5R44 - chains B and C of the 5 polymer chains in the assembly; structure by X-ray diffraction, 1.05 A resolution.

== Chain B ==
Protein: Chymotrypsinogen A
From: Bos taurus
Notes: EC 3.4.21.1
Reference sequence: P00766 (CTRA_BOVIN); numbering as in UniProt (aligned over 16-146)
Chain sequence (131 residues; each row starts with the number of its first residue):
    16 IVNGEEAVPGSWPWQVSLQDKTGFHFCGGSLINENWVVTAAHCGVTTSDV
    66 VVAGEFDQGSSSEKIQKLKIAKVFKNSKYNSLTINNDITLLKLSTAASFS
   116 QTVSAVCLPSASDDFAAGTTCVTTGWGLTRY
Curated features (UniProtKB/Swiss-Prot):
  - active site (Charge relay system): His57, Asp102
Cystine bridges: Cys42-Cys58

== Chain C ==
Protein: Chymotrypsinogen A
From: Bos taurus
Notes: EC 3.4.21.1
Reference sequence: P00766 (CTRA_BOVIN); residues 149-245 here = UniProt positions 149-245
Chain sequence (97 residues; numbered 149 to 245; the number before each row is that of its first residue):
   149 ANTPDRLQQASLPLLSNTNCKKYWGTKIKDAMICAGASGVSSCMGDSGGP
   199 LVCKKNGAWTLVGIVSWGSSTCSTSTPGVYARVTALVNWVQQTLAAN
Unresolved in the structure: 149
Curated features (UniProtKB/Swiss-Prot):
  - active site: Ser195 (Charge relay system)
Cystine bridges: Cys168-Cys182, Cys191-Cys220

== How chain B and chain C interact ==
Contacting residue pairs (154; chain B residue first):
  Ile16(B) - Gln156(C)
  Ile16(B) - Ala158(C)  hydrophobic
  Ile16(B) - Ser189(C)
  Ile16(B) - Asp194(C)  hydrogen bond (backbone-side chain)
  Val17(B) - Val188(C)
  Val17(B) - Ser189(C)  hydrogen bond (backbone-backbone)
  Val17(B) - Cys220(C)  hydrophobic
  Val17(B) - Thr222(C)
  Asn18(B) - Gly187(C)  hydrogen bond (side chain-backbone)
  Asn18(B) - Val188(C)
  Asn18(B) - Thr222(C)
  Gly19(B) - Gln157(C)
  Glu20(B) - Gln156(C)
  Glu20(B) - Gln157(C)  hydrogen bond (backbone-backbone)
  Glu21(B) - Arg154(C)  salt bridge
  Glu21(B) - Leu155(C)
  Glu21(B) - Gln156(C)
  Ala22(B) - Leu155(C)  hydrogen bond (backbone-backbone)
  Ala22(B) - Gln157(C)
  Trp27(B) - Gln157(C)  hydrogen bond
  Trp27(B) - Trp207(C)
  Trp29(B) - Trp207(C)  hydrophobic
  Gln30(B) - Leu155(C)
  Gln30(B) - Pro198(C)
  His40(B) - Gly193(C)  hydrogen bond (side chain-backbone)
  Cys42(B) - Ser195(C)  hydrogen bond (side chain-backbone)
  Gly43(B) - Ser195(C)  hydrogen bond (backbone-backbone)
  Gly43(B) - Gly196(C)
  Gly43(B) - Gly197(C)
  Gly44(B) - Gly196(C)
  Gly44(B) - Gly197(C)
  Ser45(B) - Pro198(C)
  Ile47(B) - Leu242(C)  hydrophobic
  Asn48(B) - Leu242(C)
  Trp51(B) - Leu242(C)  hydrophobic
  Trp51(B) - Asn245(C)
  Val53(B) - Gly196(C)
  Val53(B) - Leu209(C)  hydrophobic
  Val53(B) - Ile212(C)  hydrophobic
  Thr54(B) - Gly196(C)
  Thr54(B) - Ile212(C)
  Ala55(B) - Gly196(C)
  Ala55(B) - Ile212(C)
  Ala55(B) - Val213(C)
  His57(B) - Ser195(C)  hydrogen bond
  His57(B) - Ser214(C)
  Cys58(B) - Ser195(C)
  Phe71(B) - Asp153(C)
  Phe71(B) - Arg154(C)
  Phe71(B) - Leu155(C)  hydrogen bond (backbone-backbone)
  Asp72(B) - Asp153(C)
  Asp72(B) - Arg154(C)  salt bridge
  Gln73(B) - Asp153(C)  hydrogen bond (backbone-backbone)
  Gly74(B) - Asp153(C)
  Phe89(B) - Trp237(C)
  Phe89(B) - Thr241(C)
  Phe89(B) - Asn245(C)
  Lys90(B) - Trp237(C)
  Asn91(B) - Leu234(C)
  Asn91(B) - Trp237(C)
  Thr98(B) - Met180(C)
  Ile99(B) - Met180(C)
  Ile99(B) - Ser214(C)
  Asn100(B) - Lys177(C)
  Asn100(B) - Ala179(C)
  Asn100(B) - Met180(C)
  Asn101(B) - Ala179(C)
  Asn101(B) - Leu234(C)
  Asp102(B) - Ser214(C)  hydrogen bond
  Asp102(B) - Ala229(C)
  Ile103(B) - Ile212(C)  hydrophobic
  Ile103(B) - Leu234(C)  hydrophobic
  Ile103(B) - Trp237(C)  hydrophobic
  Ile103(B) - Val238(C)  hydrophobic
  Leu105(B) - Trp237(C)  hydrophobic
  Leu105(B) - Thr241(C)
  Leu105(B) - Leu242(C)  hydrophobic
  Lys107(B) - Asn245(C)  hydrogen bond (side chain-backbone)
  Val121(B) - Val200(C)  hydrophobic
  Val121(B) - Trp207(C)
  Val121(B) - Leu209(C)
  Cys122(B) - Ala206(C)  hydrophobic
  Cys122(B) - Trp207(C)  hydrogen bond (backbone-backbone)
  Cys122(B) - Thr208(C)
  Cys122(B) - Leu209(C)  hydrogen bond (backbone-backbone)
  Leu123(B) - Thr208(C)
  Leu123(B) - Val238(C)  hydrophobic
  Pro124(B) - Thr208(C)
  Pro124(B) - Leu209(C)
  Pro124(B) - Val231(C)
  Pro124(B) - Thr232(C)
  Pro124(B) - Val235(C)
  Ser125(B) - Thr232(C)
  Ala126(B) - Thr232(C)
  Ala126(B) - Val235(C)
  Ala126(B) - Asn236(C)
  Asp128(B) - Lys203(C)
  Asp128(B) - Thr232(C)
  Asp129(B) - Lys203(C)  hydrogen bond (backbone-side chain)
  Phe130(B) - Leu162(C)  hydrophobic
  Phe130(B) - Lys203(C)
  Phe130(B) - Val210(C)  hydrophobic
  Ala131(B) - Leu162(C)
  Ala132(B) - Leu162(C)
  Ala132(B) - Leu163(C)
  Ala132(B) - Ser164(C)
  Gly133(B) - Leu162(C)  hydrogen bond (backbone-backbone)
  Thr134(B) - Leu160(C)
  Thr134(B) - Pro161(C)
  Thr134(B) - Leu162(C)  hydrogen bond (backbone-backbone)
  Thr135(B) - Ser159(C)
  Thr135(B) - Leu160(C)
  Cys136(B) - Ser159(C)
  Cys136(B) - Leu160(C)  hydrogen bond (backbone-backbone)
  Cys136(B) - Leu162(C)  hydrophobic
  Cys136(B) - Val200(C)
  Cys136(B) - Cys201(C)  disulfide
  Val137(B) - Ala158(C)
  Val137(B) - Pro198(C)
  Val137(B) - Leu199(C)
  Val137(B) - Val200(C)  hydrogen bond (backbone-backbone)
  Val137(B) - Trp207(C)  hydrophobic
  Thr138(B) - Gln157(C)
  Thr138(B) - Ala158(C)  hydrogen bond (backbone-backbone)
  Thr138(B) - Leu160(C)
  Thr138(B) - Ser190(C)
  Thr138(B) - Pro198(C)  hydrogen bond (side chain-backbone)
  Thr138(B) - Val213(C)
  Thr139(B) - Gln156(C)
  Thr139(B) - Gln157(C)
  Thr139(B) - Pro198(C)
  Gly140(B) - Leu155(C)
  Gly140(B) - Gln156(C)  hydrogen bond (backbone-backbone)
  Gly140(B) - Asp194(C)
  Trp141(B) - Thr151(C)
  Trp141(B) - Pro152(C)
  Trp141(B) - Asp153(C)  hydrogen bond (side chain-backbone)
  Trp141(B) - Arg154(C)
  Trp141(B) - Leu155(C)
  Trp141(B) - Asp194(C)
  Gly142(B) - Pro152(C)
  Gly142(B) - Met192(C)
  Gly142(B) - Gly193(C)
  Gly142(B) - Asp194(C)  hydrogen bond (backbone-side chain)
  Leu143(B) - Asn150(C)
  Leu143(B) - Thr151(C)
  Leu143(B) - Cys191(C)
  Leu143(B) - Met192(C)  hydrogen bond (backbone-backbone)
  Thr144(B) - Asn150(C)  hydrogen bond (backbone-backbone)
  Thr144(B) - Pro152(C)
  Arg145(B) - Asn150(C)  hydrogen bond (backbone-backbone)
  Tyr146(B) - Met192(C)  hydrophobic
  Tyr146(B) - Ser218(C)
  Tyr146(B) - Thr219(C)
Other interface residues (no listed pair), chain B (67 interface residues in all): Val23, Phe41, Ser92, Thr104
Other interface residues (no listed pair), chain C (60 interface residues in all): Trp215, Tyr228, Gln239
Cross-chain cystine bridges: Cys136(B)-Cys201(C)

== In short ==
67 residues of chain B face 60 of chain C across their interface, with 1 disulfide bond, 29 hydrogen bonds and
2 salt bridges. Among the polar pairs are Glu21(B)-Arg154(C), Asp72(B)-Arg154(C) and Ile16(B)-Asp194(C).
Chain B is Chymotrypsinogen A and chain C is Chymotrypsinogen A, both from Bos taurus; the structure, Crystal
Structure of gamma-Chymotrypsin at pH 7.5, room temperature, was determined by X-ray diffraction.
